PDB entry 1RYP | X-ray diffraction, 1.90 A resolution | chains B and C of the 28 polymer chains in the assembly

# Chain B
Name: 20S proteasome
Source organism: Saccharomyces cerevisiae
Notes: EC 3.4.99.46; engineered mutation(s): CHAINS H, V, T1A, CHAIN L, Z, K33R
UniProtKB: P23639 (PSA2_YEAST); residues 1-250 here = UniProt positions 1-250
Sequence (250 residues; numbered 1 to 250; the number before each row is that of its first residue):
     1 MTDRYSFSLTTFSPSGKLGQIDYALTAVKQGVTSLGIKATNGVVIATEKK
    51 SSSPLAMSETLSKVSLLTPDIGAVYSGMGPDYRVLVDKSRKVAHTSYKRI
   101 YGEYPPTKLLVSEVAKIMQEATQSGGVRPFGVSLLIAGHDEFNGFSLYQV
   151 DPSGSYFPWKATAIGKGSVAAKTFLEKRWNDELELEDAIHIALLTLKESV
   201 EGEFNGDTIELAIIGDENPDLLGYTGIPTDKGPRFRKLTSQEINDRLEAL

# Chain C
Name: 20S proteasome
Source organism: Saccharomyces cerevisiae
Notes: EC 3.4.99.46; engineered mutation(s): CHAINS H, V, T1A, CHAIN L, Z, K33R
UniProtKB: P23638 (PSA4_YEAST); residues 2-245 here = UniProt positions 2-245
Sequence (244 residues; row label = number of the first residue in the row):
     2 GSRRYDSRTTIFSPEGRLYQVEYALESISHAGTAIGIMASDGIVLAAERK
    52 VTSTLLEQDTSTEKLYKLNDKIAVAVAGLTADAEILINTARIHAQNYLKT
   102 YNEDIPVEILVRRLSDIKQGYTQHGGLRPFGVSFIYAGYDDRYGYQLYTS
   152 NPSGNYTGWKAISVGANTSAAQTLLQMDYKDDMKVDDAIELALKTLSKTT
   202 DSSALTYDRLEFATIRKGANDGEVYQKIFKPQEIKDILVKTGIT

# Chain B / chain C interface
Residue-residue contacts - 60 pairs, chain B then chain C:
  R4(B) with S3(C)
  Y5(B) with Y6(C)
  S6(B) with G126(C); L128(C)
  F7(B) with S3(C); Y6(C); D7(C); G127(C)
  S8(B) with G127(C), hydrogen bond (backbone-backbone); L128(C); R129(C), hydrogen bond (side chain-backbone)
  T10(B) with R129(C)
  T11(B) with S8(C); T10(C); Q21(C)
  F12(B) with Q21(C); Y24(C); R129(C); P130(C); G132(C)
  S13(B) with Y24(C)
  P14(B) with Y24(C); E27(C)
  S15(B) with E27(C); H31(C)
  G16(B) with Y24(C); S28(C), hydrogen bond (backbone-side chain)
  L18(B) with L80(C), hydrophobic; R129(C)
  K38(B) with E58(C), salt bridge
  S112(B) with E85(C), hydrogen bond
  K116(B) with I86(C)
  Q119(B) with A82(C); D83(C), hydrogen bond; I86(C); R129(C)
  T122(B) with R129(C), hydrogen bond (backbone-side chain)
  Q123(B) with Y122(C); L128(C); R129(C), hydrogen bond (side chain-backbone); P130(C); F131(C)
  G125(B) with L128(C)
  Y148(B) with T61(C)
  S153(B) with A82(C)
  G154(B) with A82(C)
  Y156(B) with E85(C), hydrogen bond
  F157(B) with L57(C), hydrophobic
  P158(B) with L57(C); E58(C), hydrogen bond (backbone-backbone); T61(C)
  W159(B) with L56(C); L57(C)
  K160(B) with T55(C); L56(C), hydrogen bond (backbone-backbone); L57(C); E58(C)
  A161(B) with L56(C)
  E176(B) with T55(C), hydrogen bond; L56(C)
Interface residues without a listed pair, chain B (35 interface residues in all): S124, S155, K172, L175, W179
Interface residues without a listed pair, chain C (32 interface residues in all): A25, S54, S62, T81

# Overview
Chain B and chain C form an interface of 35 and 32 residues respectively, with 11 hydrogen bonds and 1 salt
bridge. Polar pairs include K38(B)-E58(C), S8(B)-R129(C) and G16(B)-S28(C).
Here chain B is 20S proteasome and chain C is 20S proteasome, both from Saccharomyces cerevisiae. Entry 1RYP
(Crystal structure of the 20S proteasome from yeast at 2.4 angstroms resolution) was determined by X-ray
diffraction.
